4QSJ - chain B; structure by X-ray diffraction, 1.70 A resolution.

# Chain B
Protein: Carbonic anhydrase 13
Source organism: Homo sapiens
Notes: EC 4.2.1.1
UniProt: Q8N1Q1 (CAH13_HUMAN); residues 0-261 here correspond to UniProt positions 1-262 (UniProt number = residue number + 1)
Sequence (263 residues; row label = number of the first residue in the row; numbers below 1 keep their minus sign (Met-1 is residue -1)):
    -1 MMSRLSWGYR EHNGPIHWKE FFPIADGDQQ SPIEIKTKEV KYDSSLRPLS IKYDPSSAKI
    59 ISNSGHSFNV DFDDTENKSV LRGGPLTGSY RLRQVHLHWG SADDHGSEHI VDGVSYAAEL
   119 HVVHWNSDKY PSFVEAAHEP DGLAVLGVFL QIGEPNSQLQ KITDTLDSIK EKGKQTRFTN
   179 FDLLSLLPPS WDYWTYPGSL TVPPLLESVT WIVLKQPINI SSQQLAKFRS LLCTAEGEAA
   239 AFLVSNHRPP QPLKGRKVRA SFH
Disordered / not traced: -1 to 3
Sequence notes: expression tag (-1)
Ion coordination: Zn2+: His94, His96, His119 (together with EWW)
Ligand contacts: EWW: Arg91, Gln92, His94, His96, Glu106, His119, Val121, Phe131, Val132, Ala135, Leu141, Val143, Ser197, Leu198, Thr199, Val200, Pro202, Val207, Trp209
Curated features (UniProtKB/Swiss-Prot):
  - active site: His64 (Proton donor/acceptor)
  - binding site (Zn(2+)): His94, His96, His119
  - binding site (substrate): Thr199, Val200

# In short
Bound to chain B: EWW. The Zn2+ site is built by His94, His96 and His119. From UniProt: active-site residue
His64, 3 Zn2+-binding residues and substrate-binding residues Thr199 and Val200.
Chain B is Carbonic anhydrase 13 (Homo sapiens); the structure, Crystal structure of human carbonic anhydrase
isozyme XIII with 2-chloro-4-{[(4-methyl-6-oxo-1,6-dihydropyrimidin-2-yl)thio]acetyl}benzenesulfonamide, was
determined by X-ray diffraction, deposited together with 4QSA, 4QSB and 4QSI.
